8RLC - chains B and D of the 4 polymer chains in the assembly; structure by electron microscopy, 3.90 A resolution.

== Chain B ==
Protein: Green fluorescent protein
Organism: Aequorea victoria
UniProtKB: A0A059PIQ0 (A0A059PIQ0_AEQVI); residue numbers follow UniProt; this construct covers 1-238
Amino-acid sequence (238 residues; numbered 1 to 238; the number before each row is that of its first residue):
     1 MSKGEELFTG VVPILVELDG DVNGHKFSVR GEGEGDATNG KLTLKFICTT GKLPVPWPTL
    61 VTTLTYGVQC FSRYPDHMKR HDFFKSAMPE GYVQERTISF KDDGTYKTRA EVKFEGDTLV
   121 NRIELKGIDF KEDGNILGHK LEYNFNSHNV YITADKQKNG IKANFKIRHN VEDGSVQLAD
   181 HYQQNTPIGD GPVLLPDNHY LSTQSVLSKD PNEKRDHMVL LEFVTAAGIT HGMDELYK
Not modelled in the structure: 1-10, 228-238
Sequence notes: conflict Ser2 (Arg in A0A059PIQ0), Arg30 (Ser in A0A059PIQ0), Ser72 (Ala in A0A059PIQ0), Arg80 (Gln in A0A059PIQ0), Val206 (Ala in A0A059PIQ0)

== Chain D ==
Protein: Gluebody GbEnhancer
Organism: Lama glama
Amino-acid sequence (113 residues; row label = number of the first residue in the row; a row labelled like 82A-82C holds insertion residues (82A, then the next letters in order)):
     1 QVQLVENGGA CVKPGGSLRL SCAASGFPVN RYSMRWYRQA PGKEREWVAG MS
   52A S
    53 AGDRSSYEDS VKGRFTISRD DARNTVYLQM
82A-82C NSL
    83 KPEDTAVYYC NVNVGFEYWG QGTQVMV
Not modelled in the structure: 1
Cystine bridges: Cys22-Cys92

== Chain B / chain D interface ==
Contacting residue pairs - 29 pairs, chain B then chain D:
  Glu142(B) - Arg35(D)  salt bridge
  Asn144(B) - Asn95(D)
  Phe145(B) - Asn95(D)  hydrogen bond (backbone-side chain)
  Asn146(B) - Asn95(D)  hydrogen bond
  Asn146(B) - Glu99(D)
  Ser147(B) - Glu99(D)  hydrogen bond (backbone-side chain)
  Arg168(B) - Tyr37(D)
  Arg168(B) - Trp101(D)
  Asn170(B) - Arg35(D)
  Asn170(B) - Asn95(D)
  Val171(B) - Arg35(D)  hydrogen bond (backbone-side chain)
  Glu172(B) - Ser52(D)
  Asp173(B) - Ser52(D)
  Asp173(B) - Ser58(D)
  Gly174(B) - Arg35(D)  hydrogen bond (backbone-side chain)
  Gly174(B) - Trp47(D)  hydrogen bond (backbone-side chain)
  Gly174(B) - Gly50(D)
  Gly174(B) - Ser58(D)
  Ser175(B) - Arg35(D)
  Ser175(B) - Trp47(D)
  Ser175(B) - Ser58(D)  hydrogen bond
  Val176(B) - Arg35(D)
  Val176(B) - Tyr37(D)
  Val176(B) - Trp47(D)
  Gln204(B) - Phe98(D)
  Ser205(B) - Phe98(D)
  Val206(B) - Gly97(D)
  Val206(B) - Phe98(D)  hydrophobic
  Phe223(B) - Phe98(D)  hydrophobic
Other interface residues (no listed pair), chain B (18 interface residues in all): Leu221
Other interface residues (no listed pair), chain D (16 interface residues in all): Glu44, Arg45, Ser52A, Arg56, Ser57

== Overview ==
Chain B and chain D form an interface of 18 and 16 residues respectively, with 7 hydrogen bonds and 1 salt
bridge. Polar contacts include Glu142(B)-Arg35(D), Phe145(B)-Asn95(D) and Asn146(B)-Asn95(D).
Chain B is Green fluorescent protein (Aequorea victoria) and chain D is Gluebody GbEnhancer (Lama glama); the
structure, SPNS2:sfGFP hetero dimer assembled by Di-Gluebody, was determined by electron microscopy (same
publication as 8RL5, 8RL7, 8RL9, 8RLA, 8RLB, 8RLE and 3 further entries).
